Entry 7B0N (electron microscopy, 3.70 A resolution); this record covers chains H and a of the 42 polymer chains in the assembly.

Chain H:
Molecule: NADH-ubiquinone oxidoreductase chain 1
Source organism: Yarrowia lipolytica
Notes: EC 7.1.1.2
Reference sequence: S5U3V2 (S5U3V2_YARLL); numbering as in UniProt (aligned over 1-341)
Chain sequence (341 residues; numbered 1 to 341; the number before each row is that of its first residue):
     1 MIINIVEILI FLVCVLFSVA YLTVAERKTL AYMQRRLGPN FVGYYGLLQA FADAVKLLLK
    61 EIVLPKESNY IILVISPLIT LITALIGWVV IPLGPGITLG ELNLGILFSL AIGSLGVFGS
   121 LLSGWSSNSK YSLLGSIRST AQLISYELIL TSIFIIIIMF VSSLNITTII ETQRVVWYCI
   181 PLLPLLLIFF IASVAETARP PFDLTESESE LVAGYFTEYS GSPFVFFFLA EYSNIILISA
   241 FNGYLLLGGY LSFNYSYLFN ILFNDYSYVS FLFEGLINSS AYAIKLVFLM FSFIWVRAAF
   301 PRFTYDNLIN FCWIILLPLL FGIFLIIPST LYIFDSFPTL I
Modified residues: Met-1 (N-formylmethionine; FME)
Residues lining bound ligands:
  - 1,2-Distearoyl-sn-glycerophosphoethanolamine (3PE), molecule 1: Arg-174, Val-175, Trp-177, Ile-180, Asn-254
  - 1,2-Distearoyl-sn-glycerophosphoethanolamine (3PE), molecule 2: Pro-184, Leu-187, Ile-188, Phe-190, Ile-191, Pro-201, Phe-202, Trp-295, Val-296, Phe-300, Phe-303, Asn-310, Phe-311, Ile-315, Leu-319
  - 1,2-Distearoyl-sn-glycerophosphoethanolamine (3PE), molecule 3: Ile-326, Ile-327, Thr-330, Ile-333, Phe-334
  - diundecyl phosphatidyl choline (PLC): Tyr-21, Phe-41, Val-42, Gly-43, Tyr-44, Leu-47, Leu-48

Chain a:
Molecule: NADH dehydrogenase [ubiquinone] 1 alpha subcomplex subunit 1
Source organism: Yarrowia lipolytica
Reference sequence: A0A1D8NC63 (A0A1D8NC63_YARLL); residue numbers follow UniProt; this construct covers 2-87
Chain sequence (86 residues; numbered 2 to 87; the number before each row is that of its first residue):
     2 AIPFEALLPY GIIFGLLTAG GGAMQVLHVY RNGGVRDRFA IDQWDSQMME RDLRLNGGQG
    62 RKQVDQATAP EAFKHNHVWK SERPLI

Interface between chain H and chain a:
Residue-residue contacts - 66 pairs, chain H then chain a:
  Ile-3(H) with Leu-28(a), hydrophobic; Arg-32(a)
  Asn-4(H) with Arg-32(a), hydrogen bond
  Val-6(H) with Leu-28(a), hydrophobic
  Glu-7(H) with Met-25(a); His-29(a), salt bridge; Arg-32(a), salt bridge
  Ile-10(H) with Leu-28(a), hydrophobic
  Phe-11(H) with Met-25(a), hydrophobic
  Cys-14(H) with Leu-17(a), hydrogen bond (side chain-backbone); Gly-21(a)
  Phe-17(H) with Leu-17(a), hydrophobic
  Ser-18(H) with Ile-14(a); Leu-18(a)
  Tyr-21(H) with Pro-10(a); Ile-13(a), hydrophobic; Ile-14(a)
  Leu-22(H) with Ile-14(a)
  Ala-25(H) with Pro-10(a), hydrophobic; Tyr-11(a), hydrophobic
  Lys-28(H) with Glu-6(a), salt bridge
  Thr-29(H) with Tyr-11(a), hydrogen bond
  Tyr-32(H) with Pro-4(a), hydrophobic; Glu-6(a); Ala-7(a), hydrophobic
  Asn-40(H) with Glu-6(a)
  Tyr-45(H) with Glu-6(a)
  Leu-47(H) with Ile-13(a), hydrophobic
  Leu-93(H) with Leu-18(a)
  Gly-96(H) with His-29(a); Asp-38(a)
  Ile-97(H) with Gly-22(a); Met-25(a), hydrophobic; Gln-26(a); His-29(a)
  Thr-98(H) with His-29(a)
  Leu-99(H) with Met-25(a), hydrophobic
  Glu-101(H) with Phe-40(a); Ala-41(a)
  Asn-103(H) with Ala-41(a); Ile-42(a), hydrogen bond (side chain-backbone)
  Thr-167(H) with Phe-40(a)
  Thr-168(H) with Ala-41(a)
  Glu-171(H) with Phe-40(a)
  Tyr-266(H) with Arg-37(a), hydrogen bond
  Tyr-268(H) with Val-30(a), hydrophobic; Gly-35(a)
  Phe-271(H) with Gln-26(a); Val-30(a), hydrophobic; Arg-37(a)
  Leu-272(H) with Gly-23(a)
  Glu-274(H) with Arg-37(a), salt bridge
  Gly-275(H) with Gly-22(a); Gly-23(a); Gln-26(a)
  Leu-276(H) with Thr-19(a)
  Ser-279(H) with Leu-18(a); Thr-19(a), hydrogen bond (side chain-backbone); Gly-22(a)
  Ser-280(H) with Phe-15(a); Thr-19(a), hydrogen bond
  Ala-283(H) with Phe-15(a), hydrophobic
  Ile-284(H) with Phe-15(a)
  Val-287(H) with Tyr-11(a), hydrophobic
  Phe-291(H) with Tyr-11(a)
  Ile-294(H) with Tyr-11(a)
Interface residues without a listed pair, chain H (47 interface residues in all): Val-24, Pro-95, Asn-165, Leu-286, Met-290
Interface residues without a listed pair, chain a (32 interface residues in all): Phe-5, Leu-9, Ala-20, Val-27, Gly-34, Arg-39

In short:
47 residues of chain H and 32 residues of chain a are in contact, with 7 hydrogen bonds and 4 salt bridges.
Polar contacts include Glu-7(H)/His-29(a), Glu-7(H)/Arg-32(a) and Lys-28(H)/Glu-6(a). Bound to chain H: 3
copies of 1,2-Distearoyl-sn-glycerophosphoethanolamine and diundecyl phosphatidyl choline.
Here chain H is NADH-ubiquinone oxidoreductase chain 1 and chain a is NADH dehydrogenase [ubiquinone] 1 alpha
subcomplex subunit 1, both from Yarrowia lipolytica. Entry 7B0N (A 3.7-angstrom structure of Yarrowia
lipolytica complex I with an R121M mutation in NUCM) was determined by electron microscopy.
